Entry 6P48 (electron microscopy, 3.20 A resolution); this record covers chains A and B.

[Chain A (and B)]
Molecule: Anoctamin-6
Organism: Mus musculus
Notes: chain B of this document is another copy of the same molecule, construct and numbering; everything in this record applies to it too
UniProtKB: Q6P9J9 (ANO6_MOUSE); residues 1-911 here = UniProt positions 1-911
Chain sequence (911 residues; numbered 1 to 911; the number before each row is that of its first residue):
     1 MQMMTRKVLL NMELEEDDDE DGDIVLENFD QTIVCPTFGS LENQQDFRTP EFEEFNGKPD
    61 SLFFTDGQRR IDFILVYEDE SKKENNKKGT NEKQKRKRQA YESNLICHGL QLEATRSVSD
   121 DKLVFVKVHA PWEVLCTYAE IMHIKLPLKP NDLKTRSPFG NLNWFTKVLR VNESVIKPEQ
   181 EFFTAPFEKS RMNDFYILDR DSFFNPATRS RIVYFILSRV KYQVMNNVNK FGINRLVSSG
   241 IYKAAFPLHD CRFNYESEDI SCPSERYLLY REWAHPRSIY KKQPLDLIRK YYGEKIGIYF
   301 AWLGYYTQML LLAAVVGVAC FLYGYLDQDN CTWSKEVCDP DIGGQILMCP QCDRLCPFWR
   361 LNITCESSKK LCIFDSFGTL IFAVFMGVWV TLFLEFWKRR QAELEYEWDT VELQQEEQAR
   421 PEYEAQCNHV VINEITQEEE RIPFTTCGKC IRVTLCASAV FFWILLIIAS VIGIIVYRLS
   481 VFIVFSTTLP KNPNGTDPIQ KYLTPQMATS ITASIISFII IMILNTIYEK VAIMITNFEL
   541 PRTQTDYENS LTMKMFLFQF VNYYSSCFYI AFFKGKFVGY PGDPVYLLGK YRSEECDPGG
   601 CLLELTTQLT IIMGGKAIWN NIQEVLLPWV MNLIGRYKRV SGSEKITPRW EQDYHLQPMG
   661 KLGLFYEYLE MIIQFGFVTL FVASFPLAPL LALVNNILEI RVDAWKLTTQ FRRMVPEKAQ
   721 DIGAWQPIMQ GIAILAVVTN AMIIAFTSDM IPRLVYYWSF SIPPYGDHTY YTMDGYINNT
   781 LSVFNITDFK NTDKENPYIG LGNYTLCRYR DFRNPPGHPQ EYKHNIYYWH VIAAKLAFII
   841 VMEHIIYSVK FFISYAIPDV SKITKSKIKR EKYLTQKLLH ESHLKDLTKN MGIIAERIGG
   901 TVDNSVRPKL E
Unresolved in the structure: 1-69, 77-89, 108-122, 131-133, 144-203, 225-231, 249-264, 411-450, 487-502, 788-806, 863-911
Disulfide bonds: Cys338-Cys365, Cys349-Cys807, Cys352-Cys356, Cys596-Cys601
Metal / ion sites: Ca2+: Glu670, Asp703
Swiss-Prot annotation at these positions:
  - binding site (Ca(2+)): Glu624, Glu667, Glu670
  - glycosylation (N-linked (GlcNAc...) asparagine): Asn330, Asn362, Asn494, Asn778, Asn785, Asn803
From the paper describing this entry:
  - conformationally variable residues (helix shift): Pro628

[Interface between chain A and chain B]
Residue-residue contacts (35; chain A residue first):
  Met553(A) with Tyr855(B)
  Val738(A) with His844(B)
  Pro764(A) with Lys823(B)
  Tyr765(A) with Asn814(B); Gln820(B); His824(B)
  Asn814(A) with Tyr765(B)
  Gln820(A) with Tyr765(B)
  Lys823(A) with Pro764(B)
  His824(A) with Tyr765(B)
  Asn825(A) with Ile826(B)
  Ile826(A) with Asn825(B); Ile826(B); Trp829(B)
  Trp829(A) with Ile826(B); Trp829(B), hydrophobic; His830(B); Ala833(B), hydrophobic
  His830(A) with Trp829(B)
  Ala833(A) with Trp829(B), hydrophobic; Ile832(B), hydrophobic; Leu836(B)
  Leu836(A) with Ala833(B); Leu836(B), hydrophobic; Ala837(B); Ile840(B)
  Ala837(A) with Leu836(B)
  Ile839(A) with Ile840(B), hydrophobic
  Ile840(A) with Leu836(B); Ile839(B), hydrophobic; Ile840(B), hydrophobic
  Glu843(A) with His844(B), salt bridge
  His844(A) with Val738(B); Glu843(B), salt bridge
  Tyr855(A) with Met553(B)
Also at the interface, not in a pair above, chain A (21 interface residues in all): Ile832

[Summary]
The chain A/chain B interface involves 21 residues from each chain; the contacts include 2 salt bridges. The
salt-bridged pair is Glu843(A)-His844(B). The Ca2+ site is built by Glu670(A) and Asp703(A). UniProt lists 3
Ca2+-binding residues on chain A. From the paper: conformational variability at Pro628(A).
Chain A and chain B are both Anoctamin-6 (Mus musculus); the structure, Cryo-EM structure of calcium-bound
TMEM16F in nanodisc with supplement of PIP2 in Cl1, was determined by electron microscopy (same publication as
6P46, 6P47 and 6P49).
